PDB entry 9KI1 | electron microscopy, 3.30 A resolution | chains W and X of the 60 polymer chains in the assembly

== Chain W (and X) ==
Molecule: Baseplate puncturing device gp45
Organism: Escherichia phage Mu
Notes: chain X of this document is another copy of the same molecule, construct and numbering; everything in this record applies to it too
Reference sequence: Q9T1V4 (BP45_BPMU); residue numbers follow UniProt; this construct covers 1-197
Chain sequence (197 residues; each row starts with the number of its first residue):
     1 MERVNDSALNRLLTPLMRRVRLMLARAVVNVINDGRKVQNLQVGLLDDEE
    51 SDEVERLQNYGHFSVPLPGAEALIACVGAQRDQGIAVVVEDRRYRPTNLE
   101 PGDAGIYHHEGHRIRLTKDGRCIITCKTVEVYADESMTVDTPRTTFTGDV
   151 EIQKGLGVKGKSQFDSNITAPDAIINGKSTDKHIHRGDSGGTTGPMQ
Disordered / not traced: 1-2, 197
Ion coordination: Fe ion: His183 (shared with 1 residue of chain V; His183(X) of chain X); Ca2+: Ser189 (shared with 1 residue of chain V; Ser189(X) of chain X)
UniProt features mapped onto this chain:
  - binding site (Fe cation): His183, His185
  - binding site (Ca(2+)): Asp188, Ser189
  - binding site (chloride): Asp188
  - mutagenesis: Asp188 (D188A: Loss of membrane-binding ability)

== Interface between chain W and chain X ==
Contacting residue pairs - 206 pairs, chain W then chain X:
  Leu12(W) with Leu9(X), hydrophobic
  Leu13(W) with Leu13(X), hydrophobic
  Leu16(W) with Leu13(X), hydrophobic; Met17(X), hydrophobic
  Arg19(W) with Met17(X)
  Val20(W) with Val20(X), hydrophobic
  Met23(W) with Val20(X); Met23(X), hydrophobic
  Asp34(W) with Arg95(X), salt bridge; Thr97(X); Asn98(X)
  Gly35(W) with Asn98(X)
  Arg36(W) with Arg95(X); Thr97(X)
  Lys37(W) with Arg92(X); Arg95(X)
  Val38(W) with Glu90(X); Arg92(X)
  Gln39(W) with Arg95(X)
  Glu55(W) with Arg26(X), salt bridge; Arg92(X), salt bridge
  Arg56(W) with Glu90(X)
  Leu57(W) with Val88(X); Glu90(X)
  Gln58(W) with Val89(X); Glu90(X), hydrogen bond (backbone-side chain); Arg95(X)
  Asn59(W) with Val87(X); Val88(X); Val89(X)
  Tyr60(W) with Ser64(X), hydrogen bond (backbone-side chain); Val65(X); Pro66(X), hydrophobic; Val89(X), hydrogen bond (backbone-backbone); Tyr107(X); His108(X); His109(X), hydrogen bond (side chain-backbone)
  Gly61(W) with Ile106(X); Tyr107(X), hydrogen bond (backbone-backbone)
  His62(W) with His62(X); Phe63(X); Tyr107(X)
  Phe63(W) with Leu99(X), hydrophobic; Ala104(X); Gly105(X), hydrogen bond (backbone-backbone); Ile106(X); Tyr107(X), hydrophobic
  Ser64(W) with Asp103(X)
  Val65(W) with Glu100(X); Pro101(X); Gly102(X); Asp103(X), hydrogen bond (backbone-backbone)
  Leu67(W) with Gly102(X)
  Cys76(W) with Leu24(X)
  Val77(W) with Leu24(X)
  Gly78(W) with Arg21(X), hydrogen bond (backbone-side chain); Leu24(X)
  Ala79(W) with Val20(X), hydrophobic; Arg21(X)
  Gln80(W) with Arg21(X)
  Ile85(W) with Arg26(X); Leu73(X), hydrophobic
  Ala104(W) with Gly61(X)
  Gly105(W) with His62(X)
  Ile106(W) with Ile106(X), hydrophobic
  Tyr107(W) with Ala104(X); Leu116(X)
  His108(W) with Gly102(X), hydrogen bond (side chain-backbone); Leu116(X); Thr117(X); Lys118(X)
  Glu110(W) with Lys118(X)
  His112(W) with Leu116(X); Gly120(X)
  Ile114(W) with Ile114(X), hydrophobic; Cys122(X), hydrophobic
  Cys126(W) with Cys122(X), hydrophobic
  Lys127(W) with Gly120(X)
  Thr128(W) with Gly120(X), hydrogen bond (backbone-backbone); Arg121(X); Cys122(X)
  Val129(W) with Cys122(X)
  Glu130(W) with Arg121(X), salt bridge; Cys122(X); Ile123(X); Ile124(X), hydrogen bond (backbone-backbone)
  Val131(W) with Ile124(X)
  Tyr132(W) with Ile124(X), hydrogen bond (backbone-backbone); Thr125(X); Cys126(X), hydrogen bond (backbone-backbone)
  Ala133(W) with Cys126(X); Lys127(X)
  Asp134(W) with Cys126(X); Lys127(X), hydrogen bond (backbone-backbone)
  Glu135(W) with Lys127(X), salt bridge; Thr128(X)
  Ser136(W) with Thr128(X); Val129(X)
  Met137(W) with Val129(X)
  Thr138(W) with Val129(X), hydrogen bond (backbone-backbone); Glu130(X); Val131(X), hydrogen bond (backbone-backbone)
  Val139(W) with Val131(X); Tyr132(X)
  Asp140(W) with Val131(X); Tyr132(X); Ala133(X)
  Thr141(W) with Ala133(X); Glu135(X); Ser136(X)
  Pro142(W) with Ala133(X); Asp134(X); Glu135(X)
  Arg143(W) with Glu135(X); Ser136(X); Met137(X), hydrogen bond (backbone-backbone)
  Thr144(W) with Met137(X), hydrogen bond (side chain-backbone)
  Thr145(W) with Met137(X), hydrogen bond (backbone-backbone); Thr138(X); Val139(X), hydrogen bond (backbone-backbone)
  Phe146(W) with Val139(X); Asp140(X), hydrogen bond (backbone-backbone); Thr141(X); Thr144(X); Phe146(X), hydrophobic
  Thr147(W) with Thr141(X)
  Gly148(W) with Thr141(X); Pro142(X)
  Asp149(W) with Pro142(X), hydrogen bond (backbone-backbone); Arg143(X), salt bridge; Thr144(X), hydrogen bond (backbone-backbone)
  Val150(W) with Thr144(X); Phe146(X), hydrophobic
  Glu151(W) with Arg143(X), salt bridge; Thr144(X), hydrogen bond (backbone-backbone); Thr145(X); Phe146(X)
  Ile152(W) with Gly148(X); Val150(X), hydrophobic
  Gln153(W) with Thr147(X), hydrogen bond
  Lys154(W) with Gly148(X); Asp149(X)
  Gly155(W) with Asp149(X); Val150(X), hydrogen bond (backbone-backbone)
  Leu156(W) with Val150(X)
  Gly157(W) with Val150(X), hydrogen bond (backbone-backbone); Glu151(X); Ile152(X), hydrogen bond (backbone-backbone)
  Val158(W) with Ile152(X); Lys154(X); Leu156(X), hydrophobic
  Lys159(W) with Glu151(X), salt bridge; Ile152(X); Gln153(X)
  Ser162(W) with Leu156(X)
  Gln163(W) with Leu156(X), hydrogen bond (backbone-backbone); Gly157(X); Val158(X), hydrogen bond (backbone-backbone)
  Phe164(W) with Leu156(X), hydrophobic; Val158(X); Ser162(X); Phe164(X), hydrophobic
  Asp165(W) with Val158(X), hydrogen bond (backbone-backbone); Lys159(X)
  Ser166(W) with Lys159(X), hydrogen bond (side chain-backbone); Gly160(X); Lys161(X)
  Asn167(W) with Lys161(X); Ser162(X)
  Ile168(W) with Ser162(X)
  Thr169(W) with Ser162(X); Gln163(X); Phe164(X), hydrogen bond (backbone-backbone)
  Ala170(W) with Ser166(X)
  Pro171(W) with Asp165(X); Ser166(X)
  Asp172(W) with Asn167(X), hydrogen bond; Ile168(X), hydrogen bond (backbone-backbone)
  Ala173(W) with Ile168(X)
  Ile174(W) with Ile168(X), hydrogen bond (backbone-backbone); Thr169(X); Ala170(X), hydrogen bond (backbone-backbone)
  Ile175(W) with Ala170(X); Pro171(X); Asp172(X); Ala173(X), hydrophobic; Asp181(X)
  Asn176(W) with Ala170(X), hydrogen bond (backbone-backbone); Pro171(X), hydrogen bond (backbone-backbone); Asp181(X), hydrogen bond
  Lys178(W) with Asp181(X)
  His183(W) with Met196(X)
  Ile184(W) with Met196(X)
  His185(W) with His183(X); His185(X), hydrogen bond; Thr193(X); Gly194(X), hydrogen bond (side chain-backbone); Met196(X)
  Arg186(W) with Thr193(X); Gly194(X)
  Gly187(W) with Thr193(X)
  Asp188(W) with Gly187(X); Ser189(X); Gly191(X), hydrogen bond (side chain-backbone); Thr192(X)
  Thr193(W) with Thr193(X)
Other interface residues (no listed pair), chain W (102 interface residues in all): Pro66, Val87, Gly102, Asp103, Ile124, Gly160, Lys161
Other interface residues (no listed pair), chain X (116 interface residues in all): Ala25, Arg56, Asn59, Tyr60, Leu67, Glu71, Asp91, Pro96, Arg113, Arg115, Gly155, Thr180, Asp188, Gly190, Pro195

== Overview ==
102 residues of chain W and 116 residues of chain X are in contact; the contacts include 43 hydrogen bonds and
8 salt bridges. Polar contacts include Asp34(W)-Arg95(X), Glu55(W)-Arg26(X) and Glu55(W)-Arg92(X).
Chain W and chain X are both Baseplate puncturing device gp45 (Escherichia phage Mu); the structure, Baseplate
structure of Escherichia phage Mu, was determined by electron microscopy (same publication as 9LJ8, 9JOD,
9KHX, 9KHY and 9KNU).
